Entry 3MOP (X-ray diffraction, 3.40 A resolution); this record covers chains A and D of the 14 polymer chains in the assembly.

Chain A (and D):
Molecule: Myeloid differentiation primary response protein MyD88
From: Homo sapiens
Notes: fragment: death domain residues 20-117; chain D of this document is another copy of the same molecule, construct and numbering; everything in this record applies to it too
UniProtKB: Q99836 (MYD88_HUMAN); residues 20-117 here = UniProt positions 20-117
Chain sequence (110 residues; each row starts with the number of its first residue):
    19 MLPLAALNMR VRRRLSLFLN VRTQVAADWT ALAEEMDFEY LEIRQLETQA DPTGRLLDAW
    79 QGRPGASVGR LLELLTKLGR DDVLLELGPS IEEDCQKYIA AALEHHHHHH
Not modelled in the structure: 124-128
Construct notes: expression tag (19, 118-128)
UniProt features mapped onto this chain:
  - natural variant: S34 (S34Y: Rare variant; uncertain significance), V39 (V39M: Found in hematological malignancies; uncertain significance), E52 (deletion: In IMD68), L93 (L93P: In IMD68), R98 (R98C: Found in hematological malignancies; uncertain significance)
Reported in the primary citation:
  - disease-associated variants - E52DEL, L93P: decreased signaling (citing earlier work)

Chain A / chain D interface:
Contacting residue pairs (22):
  R40(A) - R31(D)
  Q42(A) - R31(D)
  D46(A) - R31(D)  salt bridge
  T48(A) - M27(D)
  T48(A) - R31(D)  hydrogen bond
  A49(A) - R31(D)
  E52(A) - N26(D)  hydrogen bond
  E52(A) - M27(D)  hydrogen bond (side chain-backbone)
  E52(A) - R28(D)  hydrogen bond (side chain-backbone)
  E52(A) - D112(D)
  F56(A) - N26(D)
  E57(A) - Y116(D)
  Y58(A) - A23(D)
  Y58(A) - N26(D)
  Y58(A) - M27(D)  hydrophobic
  Y58(A) - R30(D)  hydrogen bond
  Y58(A) - D76(D)  hydrogen bond
  Y58(A) - Q79(D)
  I61(A) - N26(D)
  I61(A) - M27(D)  hydrophobic
  R62(A) - D76(D)  salt bridge
  E65(A) - M27(D)
Interface residues without a listed pair, chain A (14 interface residues in all): A44, L59
Interface residues without a listed pair, chain D (14 interface residues in all): L25, L35, D69, R73

Summary:
Chain A and chain D each contribute 14 residues to their interface; the contacts include 6 hydrogen bonds and
2 salt bridges. Polar contacts include D46(A)-R31(D), R62(A)-D76(D) and T48(A)-R31(D). The paper reports that
E52DEL and L93P of chain A reduce signaling.
Chain A and chain D are both Myeloid differentiation primary response protein MyD88 (Homo sapiens); the
structure, The ternary Death Domain complex of MyD88, IRAK4, and IRAK2, was determined by X-ray diffraction.
